PDB entry 4Y8N | X-ray diffraction, 2.60 A resolution | chains Z and a of the 30 polymer chains in the assembly

== Chain Z ==
Protein: Proteasome subunit beta type-6
From: Saccharomyces cerevisiae (strain ATCC 204508 / S288c)
Notes: EC 3.4.25.1
UniProtKB: P23724 (PSB6_YEAST); residues 1-222 here correspond to UniProt positions 20-241 (UniProt number = residue number + 19)
Sequence (222 residues; numbered 1 to 222; the number before each row is that of its first residue):
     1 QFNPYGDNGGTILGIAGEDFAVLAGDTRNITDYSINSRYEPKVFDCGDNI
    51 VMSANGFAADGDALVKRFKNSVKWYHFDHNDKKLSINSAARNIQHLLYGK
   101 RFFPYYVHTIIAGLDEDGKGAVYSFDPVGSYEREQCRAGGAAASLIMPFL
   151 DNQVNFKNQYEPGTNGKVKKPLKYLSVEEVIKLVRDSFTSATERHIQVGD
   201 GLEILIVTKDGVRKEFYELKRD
Ion coordination: Mg2+: Thr192, His195, Val198

== Chain a ==
Protein: Proteasome subunit beta type-7
From: Saccharomyces cerevisiae (strain ATCC 204508 / S288c)
Notes: EC 3.4.25.1; engineered mutation(s): Last seven amino acids form the C-terminus have been removed
UniProtKB: P30657 (PSB7_YEAST); residues -12 to 226 here correspond to UniProt positions 21-259 (UniProt number = residue number + 33)
Sequence (239 residues; numbered -12 to 226; the number before each row is that of its first residue; numbers below 1 keep their minus sign (Thr-12 is residue -12)):
   -12 TQIANAGASPMVNTQQPIVTGTSVISMKYDNGVIIAADNLGSYGSLLRFN
    38 GVERLIPVGDNTVVGISGDISDMQHIERLLKDLVTENAYDNPLADAEEAL
    88 EPSYIFEYLATVMYQRRSKMNPLWNAIIVAGVQSNGDQFLRYVNLLGVTY
   138 SSPTLATGFGAHMANPLLRKVVDRESDIPKTTVQVAEEAIVNAMRVLYYR
   188 DARSSRNFSLAIIDKNTGLTFKKNLQVENMKWDFAKDIK
Disordered / not traced: -12 to 0, 224-226

== How chain Z and chain a interact ==
Contacting residue pairs - 41 pairs, chain Z then chain a:
  Gln1(Z) - Thr1(a)  hydrogen bond
  Phe2(Z) - Thr1(a)
  Phe2(Z) - Arg104(a)
  Phe2(Z) - Met107(a)
  Phe2(Z) - Pro109(a)  hydrophobic
  Phe2(Z) - Trp111(a)  hydrophobic
  Phe2(Z) - Leu132(a)  hydrophobic
  Asn3(Z) - Leu133(a)
  Pro4(Z) - Arg104(a)  hydrogen bond (backbone-side chain)
  Pro4(Z) - Met107(a)  hydrophobic
  Pro4(Z) - Leu133(a)
  Tyr5(Z) - Arg104(a)
  Asn8(Z) - Val135(a)
  Ser34(Z) - His149(a)  hydrogen bond
  Ile35(Z) - Arg156(a)  hydrogen bond (backbone-side chain)
  Asn36(Z) - Tyr137(a)  hydrogen bond
  Asn36(Z) - Ser139(a)
  Asn36(Z) - Arg156(a)
  Ser37(Z) - Ser138(a)  hydrogen bond (side chain-backbone)
  Tyr39(Z) - Ser138(a)
  Glu40(Z) - Arg128(a)  salt bridge
  Glu40(Z) - Tyr137(a)
  Glu40(Z) - Ser138(a)  hydrogen bond (side chain-backbone)
  Phe57(Z) - Arg104(a)
  Phe57(Z) - Leu133(a)
  Phe57(Z) - Val135(a)  hydrophobic
  Ala59(Z) - Tyr101(a)
  Ala59(Z) - Leu133(a)
  Ala59(Z) - Gly134(a)
  Ala59(Z) - Val135(a)
  Asp60(Z) - Tyr101(a)  hydrogen bond
  Asp60(Z) - Arg104(a)  salt bridge
  Asp62(Z) - Thr136(a)  hydrogen bond
  Ala63(Z) - Tyr101(a)
  Lys66(Z) - Glu94(a)  salt bridge
  Phe103(Z) - Arg104(a)
  Phe103(Z) - Ser105(a)
  Tyr105(Z) - Tyr101(a)
  Glu218(Z) - Arg161(a)  salt bridge
  Arg221(Z) - Asp160(a)  salt bridge
  Arg221(Z) - Arg161(a)
Interface residues without a listed pair, chain Z (25 interface residues in all): Gly6, Asn29, Lys100
Interface residues without a listed pair, chain a (22 interface residues in all): Leu142

== In short ==
25 residues of chain Z and 22 residues of chain a are in contact; the contacts include 9 hydrogen bonds and 5
salt bridges. Among the polar pairs are Glu40(Z)-Arg128(a), Asp60(Z)-Arg104(a) and Lys66(Z)-Glu94(a).
Thr192(Z), His195(Z) and Val198(Z) form the Mg2+ site.
Here chain Z is Proteasome subunit beta type-6 and chain a is Proteasome subunit beta type-7, both from
Saccharomyces cerevisiae (strain ATCC 204508 / S288c). Entry 4Y8N (Yeast 20S proteasome beta7-delta7_Cter
mutant in complex with Ac-PAE-ep) was determined by X-ray diffraction together with 4Y69, 4Y6A, 4Y6V, 4Y6Z,
4Y70, 4Y74 and 34 further entries from the same study.
